7XZI - chains 7 and A of the 14 polymer chains in the assembly; structure by electron microscopy, 2.77 A resolution.

== Chain 7 ==
Name: Toc75
Source organism: Chlamydomonas reinhardtii
Reference sequence: A8IE32 (A8IE32_CHLRE); residues 1-798 here = UniProt positions 1-798
Chain sequence (798 residues; numbered 1 to 798; the number before each row is that of its first residue):
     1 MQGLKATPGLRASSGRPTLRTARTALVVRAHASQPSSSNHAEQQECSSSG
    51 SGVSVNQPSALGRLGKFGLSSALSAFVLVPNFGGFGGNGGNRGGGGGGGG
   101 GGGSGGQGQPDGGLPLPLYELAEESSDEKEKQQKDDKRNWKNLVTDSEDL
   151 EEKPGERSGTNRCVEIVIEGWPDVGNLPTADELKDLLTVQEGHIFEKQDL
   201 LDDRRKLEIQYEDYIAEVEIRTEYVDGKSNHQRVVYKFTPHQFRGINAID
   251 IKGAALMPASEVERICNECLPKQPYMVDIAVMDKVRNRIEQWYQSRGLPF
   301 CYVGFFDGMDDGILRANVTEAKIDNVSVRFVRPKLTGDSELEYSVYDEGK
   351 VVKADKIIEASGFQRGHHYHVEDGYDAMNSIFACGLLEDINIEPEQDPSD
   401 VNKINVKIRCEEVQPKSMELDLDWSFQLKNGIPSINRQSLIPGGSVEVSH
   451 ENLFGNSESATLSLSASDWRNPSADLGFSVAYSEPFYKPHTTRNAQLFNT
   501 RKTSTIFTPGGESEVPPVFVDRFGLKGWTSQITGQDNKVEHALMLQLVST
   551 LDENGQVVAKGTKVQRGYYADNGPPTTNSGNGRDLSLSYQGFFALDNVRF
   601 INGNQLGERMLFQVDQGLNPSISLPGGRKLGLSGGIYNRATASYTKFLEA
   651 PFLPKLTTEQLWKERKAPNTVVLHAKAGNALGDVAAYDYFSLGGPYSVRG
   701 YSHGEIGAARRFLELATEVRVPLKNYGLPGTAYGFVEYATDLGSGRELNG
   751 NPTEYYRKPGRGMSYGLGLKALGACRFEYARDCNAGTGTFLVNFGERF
Unresolved in the structure: 1-150, 347-351, 399-400, 453-455, 512, 564-572, 621-631, 664
Residues lining bound ligands: hexadecane (R16): Thr-717, Tyr-738, Met-763

== Chain A ==
Name: Tic214
Source organism: Chlamydomonas reinhardtii
Reference sequence: P36495 (YCF78_CHLRE); residues 1-1995 here = UniProt positions 1-1995
Chain sequence (1995 residues; row label = number of the first residue in the row):
     1 MITFTFMSLVTSVKDYVEITHKLIEIEPLKNYTEFGAVFTYFIFSIGEFF
    51 KNFFSFSFLNNIWSIPIIIPDIASAMISEVSVLDGYFHNAFTFLETSVNT
   101 TTNPSLVIFEKFVIGIINSLFLILPTSTSHLITLRRFVMQGLEAGYMAGL
   151 GTLAGNFLWLASIILGWRFFVIPWLSLDIFRYLLGFVLLVKYIWDSSKER
   201 RMALEDLSKWKIFLLNFLLALTEQSCIYPFISNLSFGPDASILEGFPVDN
   251 YPQFLLIHGAYLLGILFGSFSLLQFTCWFWENPAFSIYLWITTKSSLKIS
   301 TSSYYKILNFTFLYATMLCAIASIPYYGLDYTITNPIGLVPQDRILNQKK
   351 SQSDPDKLITETAFLNLNPTDKNSRIRDGVHARRERWKQRLIKYQAFDAS
   401 TYDQGVYDFLTIEDLNYGFDRFWLRRKMRNHQIRFRLFPGPWMRSLKKQL
   451 NNPANPSLETSTKAASGPRVEFFRILFEQFYHPNFHDRAAMQTNPAEARN
   501 KFISTSPLASTESKKALNSTFSLGNINNSSTGIEGLVLTNTQATLLPTDL
   551 QTKRTIKPGLIYTNSALRKFVRNVNTRLNLKLLNSKETNLTTKYKSQFIY
   601 SKRWKSIFSKIQPLQNGTTRKSYQLFRNVAKQILVTPDAKSLKLITINQK
   651 LSLKERKLLELRTQYNNNSTLTTTAPLTLVRPLNVYLQKEEAFKRKLRYY
   701 GTMPMRKLTVGNQAPYFKALMKRGFYYYKPTLRWRKTLYVASLRRGFRKK
   751 SRKQRILVMPSNQQNFNNTLDNTKTNINQNNLANPLGGNEVPMYGADGEN
   801 SLITKPTHSYTVLGKRASRYRHQIYKDVLQHWYYTPFNRLLMKFDVDAFI
   851 NRQPKSHFLTKNEERALHIRRFLLSEHYDTLRWYTYMQHYKTMKTNIGGT
   901 KSFANRAYNQQFQGTFKKIRHLFAITPKQGDFYTLKFDQPLYNDNKLKDN
   951 LYFHEELLTDYYNGTNLQTNQTSNISVNSTTTFIDNSLRTTQLPVPSSSF
  1001 DIVNQSSTLIGLTTMQNALRKNVVESTLTSLNSDGEAATSQPKLNFVYSE
  1051 LFVKLIKECKKRIHDQTFLKNYITHRIEKREQLNQEQTKELNKRLEKLKV
  1101 WLNSDKGSISKLQNTPVQDPNISSPDKVLTTAMQKAVNESISLSGIMPSD
  1151 KIKTTYGNLTNAYTIKTENAILTKLNVINQLTNNETTTQKNTLIKSIGVN
  1201 KIQTVLQTIITNFKSSLYNQTQLLRVKTDKDLQWWRTKQRVITKRKSARK
  1251 RDRFKKQIAVVNKKLAALSKKVETEKSNLYQTLYGNYEISDYLLRNVPTG
  1301 SSAVIDSTVLRKKQDNQAYLPKETNNVQFNSFVDSNNNVWQTFFAKKLRK
  1351 KISSKGRRYRSLSLARYLTATRKPRLVGLDNLTKIDNITTLQGAFITKEE
  1401 KQDSLNLTIQRKQELTNSLKKSQIKKRSRHSWKKRSRHQFSRNHYKYRKR
  1451 HTHGNGKLRVMNKKLKKFKATNELRQWWWNSFLPRYLSNLQVNNSTLTNK
  1501 NVSFKPLSNTNSVPSTNMASPTTSRNLLDNLNSSNQISTSASMNQNIVTE
  1551 SVKVETNQVYLPEGEKSFDITSMTTTLPFYAGWDESLKKFVVTNRLLSRR
  1601 DAGLSVNNNPQEINFTNPPIQGLNEGSFLYWQTEMPFNSYNIDQFITTNQ
  1651 SFYAPLGWRRFEFRHSILKTWVNNTKAGNNNIKKKTLIISLKNLQPLKSS
  1701 QQKQNQIKTKKLVARRIKKRYKLLKQMPNQLMYSPTGPLLTEVLPSHYIS
  1751 VFDQQYRLPRNRYLKRNPLKTLKKTTLLALMDSSKQTNGVNKEFTLRKRV
  1801 KPRRKYHRKRFIKKDGLIFPRRTKFNTNTTLTGNALITNNVNSIEEDDLR
  1851 WRPSSRTKQKRKDNTRSSAASKTKSNKRVKTNPLRLRQLRRREFQQVLKP
  1901 LQRYIPQNGGFTWPGDYLRLEIVEMPKLKSINIKKTSLKQKINVQPVGIM
  1951 PRKYLIEKHNIKVLKKKLSQAYSTQQLTKVVQEYKNLIQNSPPAI
Unresolved in the structure: 1-7, 451-464, 490-532, 669-677, 761-796, 960-1042, 1108-1122, 1186-1223, 1288-1342, 1493-1498, 1511-1542, 1674-1683, 1828-1844, 1859-1885, 1991-1995
Residues lining bound ligands: inositol hexakisphosphate (IHP): Trp-1235, Lys-1238, Ile-1242, Glu-1273, Lys-1276, Tyr-1359, Lys-1457, Val-1460, Lys-1464, Ile-1689, Ser-1690, Leu-1691, Lys-1692
Swiss-Prot annotation at these positions:
  - natural variant: Leu-580 (L580V: In strain: CC-503), Lys-1588 (K1588R: In strain: CC-503 and cw15), Pro-1610 (P1610A: In strain: CC-503), Pro-1618 (P1618A: In strain: CC-503)
Reported in the primary citation:
  - binding site for inositol hexakisphosphate: Trp-1235

== How chain 7 and chain A interact ==
Residue-residue contacts (68):
  Arg-205(7) / Ile-1717(A)
  Ile-209(7) / Arg-1716(A)
  Glu-212(7) / Arg-1716(A)  salt bridge
  Glu-212(7) / Arg-1720(A)  salt bridge
  Glu-212(7) / Leu-1723(A)
  Asp-213(7) / Lys-1722(A)
  Asp-213(7) / Leu-1723(A)
  Glu-217(7) / Pro-1951(A)
  His-241(7) / Leu-1731(A)
  Gln-242(7) / Pro-1946(A)
  Gln-242(7) / Val-1947(A)  hydrogen bond (backbone-backbone)
  Phe-243(7) / Gln-1730(A)
  Phe-243(7) / Gln-1945(A)
  Arg-244(7) / Val-1944(A)  hydrogen bond (side chain-backbone)
  Arg-244(7) / Gln-1945(A)  hydrogen bond (backbone-backbone)
  Arg-244(7) / Pro-1946(A)  hydrogen bond (side chain-backbone)
  Arg-244(7) / Val-1947(A)
  Gly-245(7) / Leu-1928(A)
  Gly-245(7) / Gln-1945(A)  hydrogen bond (backbone-side chain)
  Ile-246(7) / Gln-1945(A)
  Asn-247(7) / Lys-1929(A)
  Asn-247(7) / Ile-1931(A)
  Asn-247(7) / Asn-1932(A)
  Asn-247(7) / Ile-1933(A)
  Ala-248(7) / Ile-1933(A)
  Pro-274(7) / Leu-1928(A)
  Pro-274(7) / Ser-1930(A)
  Tyr-275(7) / Lys-1927(A)
  Tyr-275(7) / Leu-1928(A)  hydrogen bond (side chain-backbone)
  Met-276(7) / Val-1947(A)  hydrophobic
  Met-282(7) / Gln-1730(A)
  Ser-295(7) / Gly-1393(A)
  Ser-295(7) / Ala-1394(A)
  Ser-295(7) / Phe-1395(A)  hydrogen bond (backbone-backbone)
  Arg-296(7) / Gly-1393(A)
  Arg-296(7) / Ala-1394(A)
  Met-309(7) / Gln-1945(A)
  Asp-310(7) / Lys-1941(A)
  Asp-310(7) / Ile-1942(A)  hydrogen bond (backbone-backbone)
  Asp-311(7) / Leu-1938(A)
  Pro-333(7) / Phe-1440(A)  hydrophobic
  Lys-334(7) / Phe-1440(A)
  Leu-335(7) / Phe-1440(A)  hydrophobic
  Leu-335(7) / Tyr-1447(A)  hydrophobic
  Thr-336(7) / His-1444(A)
  Ser-339(7) / Arg-1450(A)  hydrogen bond
  Leu-341(7) / Arg-1366(A)
  Leu-341(7) / Phe-1440(A)  hydrophobic
  Leu-341(7) / His-1444(A)
  Tyr-343(7) / Arg-1366(A)  hydrogen bond
  Tyr-375(7) / Asp-1386(A)
  Asn-379(7) / Thr-1371(A)
  Phe-382(7) / Thr-1371(A)
  Phe-382(7) / Trp-1432(A)
  Cys-384(7) / Trp-1432(A)
  Gly-385(7) / Trp-1432(A)
  Glu-388(7) / Phe-1440(A)
  Asp-389(7) / Tyr-1367(A)
  Ile-390(7) / Thr-1369(A)  hydrogen bond (backbone-side chain)
  Ser-449(7) / Arg-1435(A)
  Ser-459(7) / Arg-1435(A)
  Thr-461(7) / Arg-1435(A)  hydrogen bond
  Phe-486(7) / Trp-1432(A)  hydrophobic
  Asp-536(7) / Ile-1424(A)
  Arg-599(7) / Lys-1420(A)
  Leu-661(7) / Ile-1409(A)
  Trp-662(7) / Leu-1405(A)
  Trp-662(7) / Ile-1409(A)
Other interface residues (no listed pair), chain 7 (58 interface residues in all): Ala-216, Ile-279, Gly-312, Ile-313, Gly-337, Val-371, Glu-372, Asn-391, Pro-485, Gln-535, Val-598, Phe-600, Gln-660
Other interface residues (no listed pair), chain A (55 interface residues in all): Arg-1236, Arg-1240, Arg-1372, Ile-1385, Thr-1408, Lys-1412, Thr-1416, Gln-1423, Ser-1431, Asn-1443, Arg-1448, His-1453, Asn-1729, Lys-1934, Ile-1949

== Summary ==
58 residues of chain 7 and 55 residues of chain A are in contact, with 12 hydrogen bonds and 2 salt bridges.
Among the polar pairs are Glu-212(7)/Arg-1716(A), Glu-212(7)/Arg-1720(A) and Arg-244(7)/Val-1944(A). Ligands
of chain 7: hexadecane. Chain A binds inositol hexakisphosphate. From the paper: a binding site for inositol
hexakisphosphate at Trp-1235(A).
Here chain 7 is Toc75 and chain A is Tic214, both from Chlamydomonas reinhardtii. Entry 7XZI (Cryo-EM
structure of TOC-TIC supercomplex from Chlamydomonas reinhardtii) was determined by electron microscopy
together with 7XZJ from the same study.
